Entry 4MLW (X-ray diffraction, 1.45 A resolution); this record covers chain A.

[Chain A]
Name: Recoverin
Source organism: Bos taurus
Reference sequence: P21457 (RECO_BOVIN); residue numbers follow UniProt; this construct covers 2-202
Sequence (201 residues; each row starts with the number of its first residue):
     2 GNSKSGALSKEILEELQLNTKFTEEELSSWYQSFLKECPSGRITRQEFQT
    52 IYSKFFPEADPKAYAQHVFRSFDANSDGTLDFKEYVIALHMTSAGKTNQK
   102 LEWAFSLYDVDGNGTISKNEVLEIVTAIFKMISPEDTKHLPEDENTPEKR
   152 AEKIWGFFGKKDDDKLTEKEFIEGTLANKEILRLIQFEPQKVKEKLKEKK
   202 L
Disordered / not traced: 2-6, 199-202
Ion coordination: Ca2+: Asp110, Asp112, Asn114, Thr116, Glu121
Reported in the primary citation:
  - mutagenesis - C39A, C39D, P40A: decreased binding to Ca2+
  - mutagenesis - C39A (0.91 +/- 0.15 mum), P40A: unchanged binding to RGS
  - mutagenesis - C39D: abolished binding to RGS

[Overview]
Asp110, Asp112, Asn114, Thr116 and Glu121 coordinate Ca2+. From the paper: C39A, C39D and P40A reduce binding
to Ca2+; C39D abolishes binding to RGS.
Chain A is Recoverin (Bos taurus); the structure, Crystal structure of non-myristoylated recoverin at 1.45 A
resolution with calcium bound to EF-hand 3, was determined by X-ray diffraction together with 4M2O, 4M2P and
4M2Q from the same study.
